7MVV - chains A and B of the 4 polymer chains in the assembly; structure by electron microscopy, 3.22 A resolution.

Chain A:
Name: Nucleoporin NUP192
Organism: Chaetomium thermophilum (strain DSM 1495 / CBS 144.50 / IMI 039719)
UniProt: G0S4T0 (NU192_CHATD); numbering as in UniProt (aligned over 1-1756)
Chain sequence (1784 residues; row label = number of the first residue in the row; numbers below 1 keep their minus sign (Gly-27 is residue -27)):
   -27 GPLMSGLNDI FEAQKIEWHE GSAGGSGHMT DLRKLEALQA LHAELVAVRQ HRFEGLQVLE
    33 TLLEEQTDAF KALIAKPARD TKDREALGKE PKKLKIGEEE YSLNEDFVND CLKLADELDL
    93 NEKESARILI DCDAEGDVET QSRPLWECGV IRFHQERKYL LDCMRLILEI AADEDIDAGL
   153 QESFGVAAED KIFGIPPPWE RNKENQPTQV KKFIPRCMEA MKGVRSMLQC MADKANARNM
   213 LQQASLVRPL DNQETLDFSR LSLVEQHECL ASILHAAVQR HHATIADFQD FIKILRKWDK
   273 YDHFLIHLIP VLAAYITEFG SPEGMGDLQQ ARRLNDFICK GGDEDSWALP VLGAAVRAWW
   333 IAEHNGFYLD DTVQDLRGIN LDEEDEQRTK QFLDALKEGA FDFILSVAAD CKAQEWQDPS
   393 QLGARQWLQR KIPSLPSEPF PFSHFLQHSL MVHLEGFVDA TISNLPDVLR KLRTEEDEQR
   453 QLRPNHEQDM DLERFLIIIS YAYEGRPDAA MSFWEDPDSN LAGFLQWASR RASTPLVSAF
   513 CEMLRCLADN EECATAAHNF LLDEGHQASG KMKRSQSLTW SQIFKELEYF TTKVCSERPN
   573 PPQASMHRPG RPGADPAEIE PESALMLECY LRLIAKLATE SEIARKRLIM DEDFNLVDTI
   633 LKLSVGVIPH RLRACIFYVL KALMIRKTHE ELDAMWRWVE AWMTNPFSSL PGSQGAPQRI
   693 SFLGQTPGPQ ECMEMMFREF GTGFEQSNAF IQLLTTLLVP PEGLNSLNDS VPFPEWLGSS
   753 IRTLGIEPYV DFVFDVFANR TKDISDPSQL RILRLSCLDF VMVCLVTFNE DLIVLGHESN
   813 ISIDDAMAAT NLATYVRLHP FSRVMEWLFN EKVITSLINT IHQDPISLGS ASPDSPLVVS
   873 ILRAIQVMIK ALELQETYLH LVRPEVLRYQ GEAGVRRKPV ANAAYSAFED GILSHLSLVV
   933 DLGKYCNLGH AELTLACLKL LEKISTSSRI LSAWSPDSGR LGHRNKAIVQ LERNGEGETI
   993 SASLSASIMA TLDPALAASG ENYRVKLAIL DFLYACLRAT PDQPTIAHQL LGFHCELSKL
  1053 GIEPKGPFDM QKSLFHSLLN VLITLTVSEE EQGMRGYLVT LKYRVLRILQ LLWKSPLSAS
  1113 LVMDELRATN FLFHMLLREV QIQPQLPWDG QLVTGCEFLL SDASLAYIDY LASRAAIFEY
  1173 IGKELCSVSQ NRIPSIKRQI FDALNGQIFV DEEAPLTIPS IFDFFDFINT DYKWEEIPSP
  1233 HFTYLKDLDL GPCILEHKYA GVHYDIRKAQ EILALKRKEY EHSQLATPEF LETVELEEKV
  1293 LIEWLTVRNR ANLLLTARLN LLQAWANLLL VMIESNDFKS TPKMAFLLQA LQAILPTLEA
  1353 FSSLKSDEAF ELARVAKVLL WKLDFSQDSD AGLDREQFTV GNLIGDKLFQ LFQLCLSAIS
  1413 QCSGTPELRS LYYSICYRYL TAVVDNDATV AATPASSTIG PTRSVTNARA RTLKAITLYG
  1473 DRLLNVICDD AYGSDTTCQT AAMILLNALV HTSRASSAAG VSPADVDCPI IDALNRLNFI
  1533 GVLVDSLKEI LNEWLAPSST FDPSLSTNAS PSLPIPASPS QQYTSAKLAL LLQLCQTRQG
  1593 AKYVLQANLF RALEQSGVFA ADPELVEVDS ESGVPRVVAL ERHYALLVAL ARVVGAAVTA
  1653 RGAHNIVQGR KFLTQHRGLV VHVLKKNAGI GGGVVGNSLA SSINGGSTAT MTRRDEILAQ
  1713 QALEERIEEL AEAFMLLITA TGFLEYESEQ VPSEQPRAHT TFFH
Not modelled in the structure: -27 to 0, 174-180, 213-221, 312-317, 537-547, 569-589, 680-698, 737-739, 969-975, 1203-1206, 1247-1252, 1376-1387, 1438-1453, 1509-1517, 1547-1568, 1612-1628, 1681-1708, 1740-1756
Differences from the reference sequence: expression tag (-27 to 0)

Chain B:
Name: Nucleoporin NIC96
Organism: Chaetomium thermophilum (strain DSM 1495 / CBS 144.50 / IMI 039719)
UniProt: G0S024 (NIC96_CHATD); numbering as in UniProt (aligned over 240-301)
Chain sequence (63 residues; numbered 239 to 301; the number before each row is that of its first residue):
   239 SGTGLGEVDV DTYLSNLQTK TTLSMIADGL ERSARDFDAF LEENVTLEWE AQRKRIYQHF
   299 GIK
Not modelled in the structure: 239-245
Differences from the reference sequence: expression tag (239)

Chain A / chain B interface:
Pairs across the interface - 20 pairs, chain A then chain B:
  Gln1182(A) - Val246(B)  hydrogen bond (side chain-backbone)
  Val1323(A) - Val248(B)  hydrophobic
  Glu1326(A) - Tyr251(B)
  Glu1326(A) - Leu255(B)
  Val1370(A) - Gln256(B)
  Trp1373(A) - Met263(B)  hydrophobic
  Trp1373(A) - Asp266(B)
  Ser1426(A) - Met263(B)  hydrogen bond
  Tyr1429(A) - Gly267(B)
  Thr1433(A) - Arg270(B)
  Ile1496(A) - Ile264(B)  hydrophobic
  His1503(A) - Asp274(B)  salt bridge
  Leu1584(A) - Phe275(B)  hydrophobic
  Arg1644(A) - Phe275(B)
  Leu1676(A) - Tyr295(B)
  Lys1677(A) - Ile300(B)
  Glu1724(A) - Leu279(B)
  Met1727(A) - Lys292(B)
  Thr1731(A) - Arg291(B)
  Leu1736(A) - Phe298(B)  hydrophobic
Interface residues without a listed pair, chain A (31 interface residues in all): Lys1175, Cys1178, Arg1366, Lys1369, Arg1430, Gln1574, Ser1577, Ala1581, Gln1585, Gln1588, Val1673, Leu1728, Ile1730
Interface residues without a listed pair, chain B (25 interface residues in all): Leu252, Thr259, Thr260, Leu268, Ser271, Phe278, Ile294

In short:
The interface between chain A and chain B involves 31 residues on one side and 25 on the other; the contacts
include 2 hydrogen bonds and 1 salt bridge. Polar pairs include His1503(A)-Asp274(B), Gln1182(A)-Val246(B) and
Ser1426(A)-Met263(B).
Here chain A is Nucleoporin NUP192 and chain B is Nucleoporin NIC96, both from Chaetomium thermophilum (strain
DSM 1495 / CBS 144.50 / IMI 039719). Entry 7MVV (Single particle cryo-EM structure of the Chaetomium
thermophilum Nup192-Nic96-Nup53-Nup145N complex (Nup192 residues 1-1756; Nic96 residues 240-301 ...) was
determined by electron microscopy together with 7MVT, 7MVU, 7MVX, 7MVY, 7MVZ and 7MW1 from the same study.
